Entry 8XZV (electron microscopy, 3.16 A resolution); this record covers chains C and D of the 19 polymer chains in the assembly.

# Chain C
Molecule: DNA-directed RNA polymerase subunit beta'
Source organism: Spinacia oleracea
Notes: EC 2.7.7.6
UniProtKB: P11705 (RPOC1_SPIOL); residue numbers follow UniProt; this construct covers 1-677
Sequence (677 residues; numbered 1 to 677; the number before each row is that of its first residue):
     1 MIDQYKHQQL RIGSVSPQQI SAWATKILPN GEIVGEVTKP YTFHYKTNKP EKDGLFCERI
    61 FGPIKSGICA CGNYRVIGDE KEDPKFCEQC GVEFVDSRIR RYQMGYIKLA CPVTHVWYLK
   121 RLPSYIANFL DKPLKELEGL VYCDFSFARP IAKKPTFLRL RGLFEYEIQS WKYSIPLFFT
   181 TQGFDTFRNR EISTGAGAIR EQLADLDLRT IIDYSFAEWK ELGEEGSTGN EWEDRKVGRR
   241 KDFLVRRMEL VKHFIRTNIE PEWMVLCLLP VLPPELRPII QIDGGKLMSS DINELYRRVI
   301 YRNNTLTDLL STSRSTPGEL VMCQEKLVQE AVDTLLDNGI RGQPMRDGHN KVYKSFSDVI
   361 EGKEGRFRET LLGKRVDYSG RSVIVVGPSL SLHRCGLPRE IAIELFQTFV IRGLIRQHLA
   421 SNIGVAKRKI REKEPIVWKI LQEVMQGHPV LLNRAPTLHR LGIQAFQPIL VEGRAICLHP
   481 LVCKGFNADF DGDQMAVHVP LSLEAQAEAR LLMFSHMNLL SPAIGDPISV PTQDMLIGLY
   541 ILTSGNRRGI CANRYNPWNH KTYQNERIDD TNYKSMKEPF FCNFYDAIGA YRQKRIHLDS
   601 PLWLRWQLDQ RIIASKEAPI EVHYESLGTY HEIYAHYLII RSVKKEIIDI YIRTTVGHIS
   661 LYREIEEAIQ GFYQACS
From the paper describing this entry:
  - catalytic residues: D489, D491, D493

# Chain D
Molecule: DNA-directed RNA polymerase subunit beta''
Source organism: Spinacia oleracea
Notes: EC 2.7.7.6
UniProtKB: P11704 (RPOC2_SPIOL); residues 1-1357 here correspond to UniProt positions 5-1361 (UniProt number = residue number + 4)
Sequence (1357 residues; row label = number of the first residue in the row):
     1 MAERANLVFH NKAIDGTAMK RLISRLIDHF GMAYTSHILD QLKTLGFQQA TATSISLGID
    61 DLLTIPSKGW LVQDAEQQSL ILEKHHHYGN VHAVEKLRQS IEIWYSTSEY LRQEMNPNFR
   121 MTDPYNPVHI MSFSGARGNV SQVHQLVGMR GLMSDPQGQM IDLPIQSNLR EGLSLTEYII
   181 SCYGARKGVV DTAVRTSDAG YLTRRLVEVV QHIVVRRRDC GTIRGISVSP QNSTMPERIL
   241 IQTLIGRVLA DDIYMGSRCI ATRNQDIGVG LVNRFITLRT QLISIRTPFT CRSASWICRL
   301 CYGRSPTHGG LVELGEAVGI IAGQSIGEPG TQLTLRTFHT GGVFTGGTAE HVRAPSNGKI
   361 QFNEDLVHPT RTRHGHPAFL CYIDLYVTIE SDDILHNVNI PPKSFLLVQN DQYVESEQVI
   421 AEIRAGTSTL NFKERVRKHI YSDSEGEMHW STDVYHAPEF TYGNVHLLPK TSHLWVLSGK
   481 PYRSSVVPFS LSKDQDQMNT HSLSFEQIYI SNPSVTNDQV KDKLSDSFSK KEDRITDYSE
   541 LNRIGHCNLI YPAKNLDLLA KKRRNRFIIP FQGSQERKKE LMSLSGISIE IPINGIFRKN
   601 SIFAYFDDPR YRRKSSGITK YGTIEMHSIV KKEDLIEYRG VKEFRPKYQM KVDRFFFIPE
   661 EVHILAGSSS IMVRNNSIIG VDTWITLNTR SRIGGVVRVE RKKKKIELTI FSGDIHFPGE
   721 TDKISRHSGI LIPPSRKNSK DSKNLKKWIY VQRITPTKKK YFVLVRPVVP YEITDGINLA
   781 TLFPQDLLQE RDNVQLRVVN YILYGNGKVT RGISDTSIQL VRTCLVLNWN QDKKGSSIEE
   841 ARGSFVEVRT NGMIQDFLKV NLVKPAISYI SKRNDPSSEK KEGSDHTNMN PFYSIYIYPK
   901 TKLQKSFNQN QGTVRTLLGI NKECQFFLIL SSSNCFRIGP FKGVKYPKEL IKKDPLIPIR
   961 NSFGPLGTAL QIANFFSFYY LITHNQILVT NYLQLDNLKQ TFQPFKFQYY LMDENGRIYN
  1021 PDPCSNIIFN PFKLNWYFLH YHFCEETSTK IDLGQFVCEN VCITKKGTHL KSGQVLIVQF
  1081 DSVVIRSAKP YLATPGATLH GHYGEIIYEG DTLVTFIYEK SRSGDITQGL PKVEQVLEVR
  1141 SIDSISINLE KRIDSWNERI TRILGSPWGF LIGAELTIAQ SRISLVNKIQ KVYRSQGVQI
  1201 HNRHIEIIVR QITSKVLVSE DGMSNVFLPG ELIGLFRAER TGRALEEAIC YRATLLGITR
  1261 ASLNTQSFIS EASFQETARV LAKAALRGRI DWLKGLKENV VLGGMIPVGT GFKGFVHHSS
  1321 QHKDIPLKTK KQNLFEGEMG DILFYHRELF ESCLSKN
Disordered / not traced: 1-3, 510-561, 863-909, 1319-1357

# Interface between chain C and chain D
Contacting residue pairs - 155 pairs, chain C then chain D:
  Q4(C) - K1313(D)  hydrogen bond
  Q4(C) - V1316(D)
  Q8(C) - D1291(D)
  Q8(C) - W1292(D)
  Q8(C) - L1293(D)
  Q9(C) - I1290(D)
  Q9(C) - D1291(D)
  L10(C) - F1268(D)
  L10(C) - I1269(D)  hydrophobic
  L10(C) - R1289(D)
  L10(C) - I1290(D)
  L10(C) - D1291(D)  hydrogen bond (backbone-backbone)
  L10(C) - L1302(D)  hydrophobic
  R11(C) - R1289(D)
  R11(C) - I1290(D)
  I12(C) - F1268(D)  hydrophobic
  I12(C) - A1284(D)
  I12(C) - A1285(D)
  I12(C) - G1288(D)
  I12(C) - R1289(D)
  G13(C) - A1285(D)
  S14(C) - A1285(D)
  W117(C) - A1278(D)  hydrophobic
  W117(C) - L1281(D)  hydrophobic
  W117(C) - A1282(D)  hydrophobic
  Y118(C) - A1282(D)
  Y118(C) - A1285(D)
  Y118(C) - L1286(D)  hydrophobic
  R121(C) - A1278(D)
  R121(C) - R1279(D)
  L122(C) - R1279(D)
  Y125(C) - K1283(D)
  Y125(C) - L1286(D)  hydrophobic
  F216(C) - M1223(D)  hydrophobic
  W219(C) - D1221(D)
  W219(C) - M1223(D)  hydrophobic
  K241(C) - D1221(D)  salt bridge
  V245(C) - L1228(D)  hydrophobic
  V245(C) - P1229(D)
  M248(C) - M1223(D)  hydrophobic
  E249(C) - L1228(D)
  E249(C) - R1287(D)  salt bridge
  L250(C) - L1286(D)  hydrophobic
  H253(C) - R1287(D)
  F254(C) - L1286(D)  hydrophobic
  T257(C) - R1287(D)
  I259(C) - A1285(D)
  M264(C) - L1286(D)  hydrophobic
  I360(C) - T1277(D)
  F367(C) - S1273(D)
  F367(C) - T1277(D)
  F367(C) - L1281(D)  hydrophobic
  L371(C) - V1301(D)
  L372(C) - V1300(D)  hydrophobic
  P388(C) - K43(D)  hydrogen bond (backbone-side chain)
  L392(C) - S36(D)
  L392(C) - D40(D)  hydrogen bond (backbone-side chain)
  L458(C) - E328(D)
  H459(C) - E328(D)
  R460(C) - Q324(D)
  H479(C) - K43(D)
  P480(C) - K43(D)
  L481(C) - L39(D)  hydrophobic
  E508(C) - T1310(D)  hydrogen bond
  H516(C) - M32(D)
  H516(C) - S36(D)
  M517(C) - M32(D)
  L519(C) - M32(D)
  L519(C) - S36(D)
  L520(C) - I27(D)  hydrophobic
  L520(C) - T307(D)
  S521(C) - P306(D)
  P522(C) - P306(D)
  P522(C) - T307(D)
  P522(C) - I321(D)  hydrophobic
  P522(C) - S325(D)
  P522(C) - H1204(D)  hydrogen bond (backbone-side chain)
  A523(C) - Q1199(D)
  A523(C) - I1200(D)
  A523(C) - H1201(D)  hydrogen bond (backbone-backbone)
  A523(C) - H1204(D)  hydrogen bond (backbone-side chain)
  I524(C) - Q1199(D)
  G525(C) - P306(D)
  P527(C) - K20(D)
  P527(C) - I23(D)  hydrophobic
  P527(C) - S24(D)
  S529(C) - L39(D)
  V530(C) - I23(D)  hydrophobic
  P531(C) - M19(D)
  P531(C) - L39(D)
  Q533(C) - A136(D)
  Q533(C) - R137(D)  hydrogen bond
  D534(C) - G46(D)
  D534(C) - F47(D)
  D534(C) - A50(D)
  M535(C) - K43(D)
  M535(C) - G46(D)
  M535(C) - F47(D)  hydrophobic
  L536(C) - D15(D)
  L536(C) - G16(D)
  L536(C) - M19(D)  hydrophobic
  L536(C) - S134(D)
  L536(C) - G135(D)
  I537(C) - I55(D)  hydrophobic
  I537(C) - M131(D)  hydrophobic
  I537(C) - A136(D)  hydrophobic
  G538(C) - G46(D)
  G538(C) - Q49(D)
  G538(C) - A50(D)
  L539(C) - M19(D)  hydrophobic
  Y540(C) - A13(D)  hydrophobic
  Y540(C) - F133(D)
  Y540(C) - S134(D)
  I541(C) - T53(D)
  L542(C) - L45(D)  hydrophobic
  L542(C) - Q49(D)
  T543(C) - K12(D)
  T543(C) - A13(D)
  T543(C) - I14(D)  hydrogen bond (side chain-backbone)
  S544(C) - Y125(D)
  N546(C) - Y125(D)
  R547(C) - Y125(D)
  F584(C) - F9(D)  hydrophobic
  L598(C) - Q49(D)
  W606(C) - F9(D)  hydrophobic
  L608(C) - R4(D)
  R611(C) - A5(D)
  R611(C) - L7(D)
  R611(C) - V8(D)
  R611(C) - F9(D)
  I612(C) - F9(D)
  I612(C) - N11(D)
  I613(C) - V8(D)  hydrophobic
  R653(C) - N11(D)
  T654(C) - F9(D)
  H658(C) - H10(D)
  H658(C) - K12(D)
  L661(C) - L42(D)  hydrophobic
  L661(C) - L45(D)  hydrophobic
  Y662(C) - L7(D)  hydrophobic
  Y662(C) - F9(D)  hydrophobic
  E664(C) - L45(D)
  I665(C) - L7(D)  hydrophobic
  I665(C) - I38(D)  hydrophobic
  I665(C) - L42(D)  hydrophobic
  E666(C) - R4(D)  salt bridge
  A668(C) - H37(D)  hydrogen bond (backbone-side chain)
  A668(C) - Q41(D)
  I669(C) - I38(D)  hydrophobic
  Q670(C) - R4(D)
  Q670(C) - A5(D)
  F672(C) - A33(D)
  F672(C) - Y34(D)  hydrophobic
  F672(C) - H37(D)
  Y673(C) - Y34(D)
Interface residues without a listed pair, chain C (101 interface residues in all): M1, D3, K6, H7, E361, R368, L390, S391, H393, N487, L512, N518, G545, R548, I652, I659
Interface residues without a listed pair, chain D (94 interface residues in all): N6, F30, T35, I130, R204, R217, Q242, T331, E1220, A1272, E1276, K1294, G1314

# Overview
101 residues of chain C face 94 of chain D across their interface; the contacts include 11 hydrogen bonds and
3 salt bridges. Polar pairs include K241(C)-D1221(D), E249(C)-R1287(D) and E666(C)-R4(D). From the paper:
catalytic residues D489(C), D491(C) and D493(C).
Chain C is DNA-directed RNA polymerase subunit beta' and chain D is DNA-directed RNA polymerase subunit
beta'', both from Spinacia oleracea; the structure, Architecture of the spinach plastid-encoded RNA
polymerase, was determined by electron microscopy.
